PDB entry 8YN4 | electron microscopy, 2.97 A resolution | chains B and C of the 5 polymer chains in the assembly

[Chain B]
Protein: Guanine nucleotide-binding protein G(I)/G(S)/G(T) subunit beta-1
From: Homo sapiens
UniProt: P62873 (GBB1_HUMAN); numbering as in UniProt (aligned over 2-340)
Sequence (376 residues; each row starts with the number of its first residue; numbers below 1 keep their minus sign (Met-9 is residue -9)):
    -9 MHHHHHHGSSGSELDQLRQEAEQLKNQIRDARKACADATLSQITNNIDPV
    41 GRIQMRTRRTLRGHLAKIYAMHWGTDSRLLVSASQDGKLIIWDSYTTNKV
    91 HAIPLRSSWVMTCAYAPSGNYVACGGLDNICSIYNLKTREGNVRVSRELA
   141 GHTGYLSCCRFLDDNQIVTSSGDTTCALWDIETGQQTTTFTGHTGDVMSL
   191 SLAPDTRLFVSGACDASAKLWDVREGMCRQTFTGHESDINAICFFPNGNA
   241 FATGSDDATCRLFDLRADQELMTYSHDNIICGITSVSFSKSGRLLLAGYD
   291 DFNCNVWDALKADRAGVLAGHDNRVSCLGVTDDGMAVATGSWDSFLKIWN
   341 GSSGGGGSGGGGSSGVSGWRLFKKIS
Disordered / not traced: -9 to 1, 344-366
Construct notes: initiating methionine (-9); expression tag (-8 to 1, 341-366)
UniProt features mapped onto this chain:
  - modified residue: Ser2 (N-acetylserine), His266 (Phosphohistidine)

[Chain C]
Protein: Guanine nucleotide-binding protein G(I)/G(S)/G(O) subunit gamma-2
From: Homo sapiens
UniProt: P59768 (GBG2_HUMAN); numbering as in UniProt (aligned over 1-71)
Sequence (71 residues; each row starts with the number of its first residue):
     1 MASNNTASIAQARKLVEQLKMEANIDRIKVSKAAADLMAYCEAHAKEDPL
    51 LTPVPASENPFREKKFFCAIL
Disordered / not traced: 1-5, 63-71
UniProt features mapped onto this chain:
  - modified residue: Ala2 (N-acetylalanine), Cys68 (Cysteine methyl ester)
  - lipidation: Cys68 (S-geranylgeranyl cysteine)

[How chain B and chain C interact]
Contacting residue pairs (87; chain B residue first):
  Glu3(B) with Ile9(C); Arg13(C), salt bridge
  Leu4(B) with Ile9(C); Ala12(C), hydrophobic
  Leu7(B) with Ile9(C), hydrophobic; Arg13(C); Val16(C)
  Glu10(B) with Val16(C); Lys20(C)
  Ala11(B) with Leu19(C), hydrophobic
  Leu14(B) with Val16(C); Leu19(C), hydrophobic; Lys20(C)
  Ile18(B) with Ala23(C), hydrophobic; Arg27(C)
  Ala21(B) with Arg27(C)
  Arg22(B) with Arg27(C)
  Ala24(B) with Lys29(C), hydrogen bond (backbone-side chain)
  Cys25(B) with Ile28(C); Lys29(C); Val30(C), hydrogen bond (backbone-backbone)
  Ala26(B) with Val30(C), hydrophobic
  Asp27(B) with Lys29(C); Val30(C), hydrogen bond (side chain-backbone); Ser31(C), hydrogen bond
  Ala28(B) with Val30(C)
  Leu30(B) with Ala34(C), hydrophobic
  Ile33(B) with Ala34(C), hydrophobic
  Val40(B) with Leu51(C), hydrophobic
  Met45(B) with Leu50(C), hydrophobic
  Arg48(B) with Phe61(C)
  Arg49(B) with Pro60(C), hydrogen bond (side chain-backbone); Phe61(C), hydrogen bond (side chain-backbone); Arg62(C)
  Ser84(B) with Phe61(C)
  Tyr85(B) with Pro60(C); Phe61(C), hydrophobic
  Thr181(B) with Lys14(C)
  Cys218(B) with Gln18(C), hydrogen bond (backbone-side chain)
  Arg219(B) with Glu22(C)
  Gln220(B) with Ile25(C)
  Thr221(B) with Glu22(C), hydrogen bond
  Phe235(B) with Leu37(C), hydrophobic; Tyr40(C), hydrophobic; Cys41(C), hydrophobic
  Pro236(B) with Tyr40(C), hydrophobic
  Asn237(B) with Tyr40(C)
  Ala240(B) with Leu37(C), hydrophobic
  Asp254(B) with Ala33(C)
  Arg256(B) with Asp26(C); Arg27(C); Ile28(C), hydrogen bond (backbone-backbone); Asp36(C), salt bridge
  Ala257(B) with Ile28(C)
  Asp258(B) with Ile25(C); Arg27(C), salt bridge
  Gln259(B) with Val30(C)
  Leu261(B) with Val30(C), hydrophobic; Leu37(C), hydrophobic
  Ser279(B) with Asp48(C), hydrogen bond
  Lys280(B) with Glu47(C); Asp48(C), hydrogen bond (backbone-side chain)
  Ser281(B) with Tyr40(C); Cys41(C); His44(C); Asp48(C), hydrogen bond
  Gly282(B) with Cys41(C)
  Arg283(B) with Cys41(C)
  Leu300(B) with Cys41(C), hydrophobic
  Val320(B) with Leu50(C), hydrophobic
  Asp323(B) with Pro49(C)
  Gly324(B) with Pro49(C); Leu50(C), hydrogen bond (backbone-backbone)
  Met325(B) with Pro49(C), hydrophobic; Leu50(C); Val54(C), hydrophobic; Pro60(C)
  Ala326(B) with Phe61(C), hydrophobic
  Ile338(B) with Phe61(C), hydrophobic
  Asn340(B) with Asn59(C), hydrogen bond; Phe61(C)
  Gly341(B) with Pro53(C); Asn59(C)
  Ser342(B) with Pro53(C)
  Ser343(B) with Pro53(C), hydrogen bond (side chain-backbone); Val54(C), hydrogen bond (side chain-backbone); Pro55(C)
Also at the interface, not in a pair above, chain B (63 interface residues in all): Lys15, Gln17, Thr34, Ile37, Ile43, Trp63, Leu252, Leu284, Val327, Trp339
Also at the interface, not in a pair above, chain C (40 interface residues in all): Ser8, Met38, Ala45, Glu58

[Overview]
63 residues of chain B and 40 residues of chain C are in contact; the contacts include 16 hydrogen bonds and 3
salt bridges. Among the polar pairs are Glu3(B)-Arg13(C), Arg256(B)-Asp36(C) and Asp258(B)-Arg27(C).
Chain B is Guanine nucleotide-binding protein G(I)/G(S)/G(T) subunit beta-1 and chain C is Guanine
nucleotide-binding protein G(I)/G(S)/G(O) subunit gamma-2, both from Homo sapiens; the structure, Cryo-EM
structure of histamine H2 receptor in complex with histamine and miniGq, was determined by electron microscopy
(same publication as 8YN2, 8YN3, 8YN5, 8YN6, 8YN7, 8YN8, 8YN9 and 8YNA).
